7E2C - chains B and C of the 11 polymer chains in the assembly; structure by electron microscopy, 4.18 A resolution (low resolution: residue-level contacts below are approximate; hydrogen-bond / salt-bridge calls are withheld).

[Chain B]
Name: Trafficking protein particle complex subunit 33
Source organism: Saccharomyces cerevisiae (strain ATCC 204508 / S288c)
UniProt: Q99394 (TRS33_YEAST); residues 1-268 here = UniProt positions 1-268
Amino-acid sequence (268 residues; each row starts with the number of its first residue):
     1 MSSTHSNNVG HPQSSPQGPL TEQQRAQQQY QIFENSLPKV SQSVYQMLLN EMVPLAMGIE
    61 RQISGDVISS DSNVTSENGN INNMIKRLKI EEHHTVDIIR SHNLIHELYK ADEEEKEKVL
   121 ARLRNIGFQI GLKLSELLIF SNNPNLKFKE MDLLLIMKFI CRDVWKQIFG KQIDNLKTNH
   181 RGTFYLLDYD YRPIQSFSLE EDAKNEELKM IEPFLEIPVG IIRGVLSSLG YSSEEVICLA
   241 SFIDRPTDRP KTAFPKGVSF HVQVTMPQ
Unresolved in the structure: 1-33, 63-86, 246-256, 264-268

[Chain C]
Name: Trafficking protein particle complex subunit BET3
Source organism: Saccharomyces cerevisiae (strain ATCC 204508 / S288c)
UniProt: P36149 (BET3_YEAST); residue numbers follow UniProt; this construct covers 1-193
Amino-acid sequence (193 residues; numbered 1 to 193; the number before each row is that of its first residue):
     1 MVSTTQSRSL KAMGEEIWKN KTEKINTELF TLTYGSIVAQ LCQDYERDFN KVNDHLYSMG
    61 YNIGCRLIED FLARTALPRC ENLVKTSEVL SKCAFKIFLN ITPNITNWSH NKDTFSLILD
   121 ENPLADFVEL PMDAMKSLWY SNILCGVLKG SLEMVQLDCD VWFVSDILRG DSQTEIKVKL
   181 NRILKDEIPI GED
Unresolved in the structure: 1-7, 192-193
UniProt features mapped onto this chain:
  - lipidation: C80 (S-palmitoyl cysteine)
  - mutagenesis: C80 (C80S: Loss of palmitoylation)

[Interface between chain B and chain C]
Pairs across the interface (66):
  P38(B) - K24(C)
  P38(B) - I25(C)
  P38(B) - N26(C)
  P38(B) - T27(C)
  P38(B) - E28(C)
  K39(B) - W18(C)
  K39(B) - E23(C)
  K39(B) - K24(C)
  K39(B) - I25(C)
  K39(B) - T27(C)
  K39(B) - N100(C)
  V40(B) - E23(C)
  V40(B) - K24(C)
  V40(B) - I25(C)
  V40(B) - T27(C)
  V40(B) - F30(C)
  V40(B) - F98(C)
  V40(B) - L99(C)
  S41(B) - K21(C)
  S41(B) - E23(C)
  S41(B) - I25(C)
  S41(B) - F98(C)
  Q42(B) - E23(C)
  Q42(B) - I25(C)
  S43(B) - F98(C)
  V44(B) - L67(C)
  V44(B) - F98(C)
  Y45(B) - I25(C)
  Y45(B) - L29(C)
  Y45(B) - F30(C)
  Y45(B) - T33(C)
  M47(B) - I63(C)
  M47(B) - L67(C)
  L48(B) - F30(C)
  E51(B) - M59(C)
  E51(B) - I63(C)
  M52(B) - I37(C)
  L55(B) - L41(C)
  L55(B) - H55(C)
  L55(B) - M59(C)
  G58(B) - Y45(C)
  G58(B) - H55(C)
  I59(B) - L41(C)
  I59(B) - D44(C)
  I59(B) - Y45(C)
  I59(B) - H55(C)
  Q62(B) - Y45(C)
  I90(B) - Y57(C)
  I90(B) - K149(C)
  R100(B) - S58(C)
  R100(B) - N62(C)
  H102(B) - N62(C)
  R122(B) - Q40(C)
  R122(B) - D44(C)
  N125(B) - Q40(C)
  N125(B) - Q43(C)
  I126(B) - S36(C)
  I126(B) - I37(C)
  I126(B) - Q40(C)
  I130(B) - L32(C)
  I130(B) - S36(C)
  L137(B) - E28(C)
  L137(B) - L32(C)
  F140(B) - E28(C)
  S141(B) - N26(C)
  Q167(B) - L29(C)
Interface residues without a listed pair, chain B (32 interface residues in all): E91, S101, K133, I168, R192
Interface residues without a listed pair, chain C (32 interface residues in all): D70, I97

[In short]
The chain B/chain C interface involves 32 residues from each chain. From UniProt: one mutagenesis site on
chain C.
Chain B is Trafficking protein particle complex subunit 33 and chain C is Trafficking protein particle complex
subunit BET3, both from Saccharomyces cerevisiae (strain ATCC 204508 / S288c); the structure, Monomer of
TRAPPII (open), was determined by electron microscopy together with 7E2D, 7E8S, 7E8T, 7E93, 7E94 and 7EA3 from
the same study.
